Entry 8ETH (electron microscopy, 3.80 A resolution); this record covers chains 1 and O of the 41 polymer chains in the assembly.

== Chain 1 ==
Molecule: 3497-nt RNA strand
From: Schizosaccharomyces pombe
Sequence (3497 nucleotides; each row starts with the number of its first residue; note: 32 numbers in that range are skipped by the numbering (no residue carries them; nothing is unmodelled there); a row labelled like 1219A-1219K holds insertion residues (1219A, then the next letters in order)):
     1 AUUUGACCUC AAAUCAGGUA GGACUACGCG CUGAACUUAA GCAUAUCAAU AAGCGCAGGA
    61 AAAGAAAAUA ACCAUGAUUC CCUCAGUAAC GGCGAGUGAA GCGGGAAAAG CUCAAAUUUG
   121 AAAUCUGGCA ACAUUUCUUU UGUUGUCCGA GUUGUAAUUU CAAGAAGCUG CUUUGAGUGU
   181 AGACGAUCGG UCUAAGUUCC UUGGAACAGG ACGUCAGAGA GGGUGAGAAC CCCGUCUUUG
   241 GUCGAUUGGA UAUGCCAUAU AAAGCGCUUU CGAAGAGUCG AGUUGUUUGG GAAUGCAGCU
   301 CUAAAUGGGU GGUAAAUUUC AUCUAAAGCU AAAUAUUGGC GAGAGACCGA UAGCGAACAA
   361 GUAGAGUGAU CGAAAGAUGA AAAGAACUUU GAAAAGAGAG UUAAAUAGUA CGUGAAAUUG
   421 CUGAAAGGGA AGCAUUGGAA AUCAGUCUUA CCUGGGUGAG AUCAGUAGUC UCUUCGCGAG
   481 ACUAUGCACU CUGAACCUGU GGUAGGUCAG CAUCAGUUUU CGGGGGCGGA AAAAGAAUAA
   541 GGGAAGGUGG CUUUCCGGGU UCUGCCUGGG GAGUGUUUAU AGCCCUUGUU GUAAUACGUC
   601 CACUGGGGAC UGAGGACUGC GGCUUCGUGC CAAGGAUGCU GACAUAAUGG UUUUCAAUGG
   661 CCCGUCUUGA AACACGGACC AAGGAGUCUA GCAUCUAUGC GAGUGUUUGG GUGAUGAAAA
   721 CCCAUCCGCG AAAUGAAAGU GAAUGCAGGU GGGAACGCCC UUGUGGCGUG CACCAUCGAC
   781 CGACCCGGAA GUUUGUCAAU GGAAGGGUUU GAGUAAGAGC AUAGCUGUUG GGACCCGAAA
   841 GAUGGUGAAC UAUGCCUGAA UAGGGUGAAG CCAGAGGAAA CUCUGGUGGA GGCUCGUAGA
   901 GAUUCUGACG UGCAAAUCGA UCUUCAAAUU UGGGUAUAGG GGCGAAAGAC UAAUCGAACC
   961 AUCUAGUAGC UGGUUCCUGC CGAAGUUUCC CUCAGGAUAG CAGAAACUCA GAUCAGUUUU
  1021 AUGAGGUAAA GCGAAUGAUU AGAGGUCUUG GGGAAGGAAU UUCCUCAACC UAUUCUCAAA
  1081 CUUUAAAUAU GUAAGACGCC CUUGUCGCUU AAUUGGACGU GGGCCAUCGA AUGAGAGUUU
  1141 CUAGUGGGCC AUUUUUGGUA AGCAGAACUG GCGAUGCGGG AUGAACCGAA CGUGAGGUUA
  1201 AGGUGCCGGA AUGUACGCU
1219A-1219K CAUCAGACACC
  1224 AGA
  1234 AAAGGUGUUA GUUCAUCUAG ACAGCAGGAC GGUGGCCAUG GAAGUCGGAA UCCGCUAAGG
  1294 AGUGUGUAAC AACUCACCUG CCGAAUGAAC UAGCCCUGAA AAUGGAUGGC GCUUAAGCGU
  1354 ACUACCCAUA CCUCACCGUC UGGGUUAGCU UUGAGAAGCU CAGACGAGUA GGCAGGCGUG
  1414 GAGGUUUGUG ACGAAGCCUU GGGCGUGAGC CUGGGUCGAA CAGCCUCUAG UGCAGAUCUU
  1474 GGUGGAAGUA GCAAAUAUUC AAAUGAGAAC UUUGAAGACU GAAGUGGGGA AAGGUUCCAU
  1534 GUGAACAGCA GUUGGACAUG GGUUAGUCGA UCCUAAGAGA UAGGGAAGCU CCGUAUGAAA
  1594 GUUGCACGAU UUUUCGUGCC UCCUAUCGAA AGGGAAUCCG GUUAAUAUUC CGGAACCAGA
  1654 AGGUGGAAUC AACACGGCAA CGUAAAUGAA GUUGGAGACG UCGGCGGGAG CCCUGGGAAG
  1714 AGUUCUCUUU UCUUUUUAAC AAACCAUUGA ACUACCCUGA AAUCGGUUUA UCCGGAGCUA
  1774 GGGUAUGGUG UUUGGAAGAG UUCAGCGCCU CAUGCUGAAU CCGGUGCGCU CUCGACGGCC
  1834 CUUGAAAAUC CAACGGAAGA AUGGACCUUC GGGUCCUUGU UUUCACAUCU GGUCGUACUC
  1894 AUAACCGCAG CAGGUCUCCA AGGUGAACAG CCUCUAGUUG AUAGAACAAU GUAGAUAAGG
  1954 GAAGUCGGCA AAAUGGAUCC GUAACUUCGG GAUAAGGAUU GGCUCUAAGG GUUGGGUACG
  2014 UUGGGCCUUG GAACCUGAAC GGUUGCUGGA CUGAGCGUGG ACCGAUGUCU UUUCUCGCCU
  2074 UUCGGGGUGA GAAGGGAUGU UGGACCUGCU UGGACCUUGG CGGCCGGGAA GUCCUUGGUC
  2134 GGGCUUUUCU CCUUCUCGGG GAUUAUGCUC UUACUGGCGU ACGUUUAACA ACCAACUUAG
  2194 AACUGGUACG GACAAGGGGA AUCUGACUGU CUAAUUAAAA CAUAGCAUUG CGAUGGCCAG
  2254 AAAGUGGUGU UGACGCAAUG UGAUUUCUGC CCAGUGCUCU GAAUGUCAAA GUGAAGAAAU
  2314 UCAACCAAGC GCGGGUAAAC GGCGGGAGUA ACUAUGACUC UCUUAAGGUA GCCAAAUGCC
  2374 UCGUCAUCUA ACUAGUGACG CGCAUGAAUG GAUUAACGAG AUUCCCACUG UCCCUAUCUA
  2434 CUAUCUAGCG AAACCACAGC CUGGGGAACG GGCCAGGCAA AAUCAGCGGG GAAAGAAGAC
  2494 CCUGUUGAGC UUGACUCUAG UUUGACAUUG UGAAGAGACA UAGAGGGUGU AGGAUAAGUG
  2554 GGAGUAUGUU UCGGCAUACG CCGGUGAAAU ACCACUACCU UUAUCGUUUC UUUACUUAAU
  2614 CAAUGAAGCG GAAUUGGGAU UUAUUUCCCA UAUUCUAGCG UUAAAGUUUC UUCGCGAACU
  2674 GAUCCGCGUU GAUGACAUUG UCAGGUGGGG AGUUUGGCUG GGGCGGCACA UCUGUUAAAA
  2734 GAUAACGCAG GUGUCCUAAG GGGGACUCAU CGAGAACAGA AAUCUCGAGU AGAAUAAAAG
  2794 GGUAAAAGUC CCCUUGAUUU UGAUUUUCAG UGUGAAUACA AACCAUGAAA GUGUGGCCUA
  2854 UCGAUCCUUU GUUCCCUCGA AAUUUGAGGA CAGAGGUGCC AGAAAAGUUA CCACAGGGAU
  2914 AACUGGCUUG UGGCAGCCAA GCGUUCAUAG CGACGUUGCU UUUUGAUUCU UCGAUGUCGG
  2974 CUCUUCCUAU CAUACCGAAG CAGAAUUCGG UAAGCGUUGG AUUGUUCACC CACUAAUAGG
  3034 GAACGUGAGC UGGGUUUAGA CCGUCGUGAG ACAGGUUAGU UUUACCCUAC UGAUGAAGUG
  3094 UCGUCGCAAU GGUAAUUCAA CUUAGUACGA GAGGAACCGU UGAUUCAGAU CAUUGGUAUU
  3154 UGCGGCUGCC UGACAAGGCA AUGCCGCGGA GCUAUCAUCU GCCGGAUAAC GGCUGAACGC
  3214 CUCUAAGCCA GAAUCCGUGC CAGAAAGCGA CG
3245A-3245U AUUUUUUGGUCCGCAUGAUUU
  3246 AU
  3269 AUGUAUAAAA AUAGAGGUAG GACUUGUUCC UACUCUCCUG UAUCGUAGAA GAUGGGCGAU
  3329 GGUUGAUGAA ACGGAAGUGU UUUAUUGACU UGUCCAUGAA AUUCCAUUGA AAUCUUGUGC
  3389 GGAAUCGAAU CCAUUGCAUA CGACUUUAAU GUGGAACGGG GUAUUGUAAG CAGUAGAGUA
  3449 GCCUUGUUGU UACGAUCUGC UGAGAUUAAG CCUUUGUUCC CAAGAUUUG
Unresolved in the structure: 1-2, 33-50, 91-95, 287-294, 313-318, 428-432, 474-476, 552-573, 667-672, 732-747, 761-763, 778-815, 849-957, 986-998, 1022-1129, 1154-1166, 1181-1185, 1219A-1219K, 1234, 1247-1320, 1332-1340, 1486-2439, 2459-2463, 2471-3093, 3122-3125, 3152-3181, 3209-3218, 3238-3239, 3245A-3245U, 3287-3300, 3375-3394, 3436-3470, 3497

== Chain O ==
Molecule: 60S ribosomal protein L16-B
From: Schizosaccharomyces pombe
Reference sequence: O42991 (RL16B_SCHPO); numbering as in UniProt (aligned over 1-197)
Chain sequence (197 residues; numbered 1 to 197; the number before each row is that of its first residue):
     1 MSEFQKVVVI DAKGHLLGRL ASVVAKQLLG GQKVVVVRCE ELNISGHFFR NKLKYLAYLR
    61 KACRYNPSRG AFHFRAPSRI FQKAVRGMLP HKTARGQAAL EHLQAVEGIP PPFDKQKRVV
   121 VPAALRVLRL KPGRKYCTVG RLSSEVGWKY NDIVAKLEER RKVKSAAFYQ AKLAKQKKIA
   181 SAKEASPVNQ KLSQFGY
Unresolved in the structure: 1-2, 61-70
Curated features (UniProtKB/Swiss-Prot):
  - modified residue: Ser193 (Phosphoserine)

== Interface between chain 1 and chain O ==
Pairs across the interface (107; chain 1 residue first):
  A657(1) - Thr93(O)  phosphate contact
  A657(1) - Ala94(O)  hydrogen bond to the phosphate
  A657(1) - Arg95(O)  hydrogen bond to the phosphate
  U658(1) - Thr93(O)  phosphate contact
  G1205(1) - Ser22(O)  hydrogen bond to the sugar
  G1205(1) - Met88(O)  base contact
  C1206(1) - Ser22(O)  hydrogen bond to the sugar
  C1206(1) - Ala25(O)  sugar contact
  C1206(1) - Lys26(O)  phosphate contact
  C1206(1) - Met88(O)  hydrogen bond to the sugar
  C1207(1) - Lys26(O)  salt bridge to the phosphate
  C1207(1) - Leu29(O)  sugar contact
  C1207(1) - Met88(O)  sugar contact
  C1207(1) - Leu89(O)  sugar contact
  C1207(1) - Pro90(O)  sugar contact
  G1208(1) - Arg95(O)  salt bridge to the phosphate
  G1209(1) - Lys26(O)  salt bridge to the phosphate
  U1212(1) - Arg19(O)  base contact
  U1212(1) - Ser22(O)  base contact
  U1212(1) - Ala123(O)  sugar contact
  A1224(1) - Arg50(O)  hydrogen bond to the base
  G1225(1) - Arg50(O)  hydrogen bond to the base
  G1342(1) - Gly87(O)  hydrogen bond to the base
  G1342(1) - Met88(O)  base contact
  C1343(1) - Lys83(O)  phosphate contact
  C1343(1) - Ala84(O)  hydrogen bond to the sugar
  C1343(1) - Gly87(O)  sugar contact
  C1343(1) - Met88(O)  base contact
  G1344(1) - Gly18(O)  hydrogen bond to the phosphate
  G1344(1) - Lys83(O)  salt bridge to the phosphate
  G1344(1) - Ala84(O)  phosphate contact
  G1344(1) - Met88(O)  sugar contact
  C1345(1) - Leu17(O)  phosphate contact
  C1345(1) - Gly18(O)  hydrogen bond to the phosphate
  C1345(1) - Arg19(O)  hydrogen bond to the phosphate
  U1346(1) - Leu16(O)  phosphate contact
  U1346(1) - Arg19(O)  salt bridge to the phosphate
  U1346(1) - Ser45(O)  hydrogen bond to the phosphate
  U1346(1) - Arg129(O)  phosphate contact
  U1346(1) - Arg134(O)  sugar contact
  U1347(1) - Arg129(O)  phosphate contact
  U1347(1) - Leu130(O)  phosphate contact
  U1347(1) - Lys131(O)  hydrogen bond to the base
  U1347(1) - Pro132(O)  base contact
  U1347(1) - Arg134(O)  salt bridge to the phosphate
  A1348(1) - Arg19(O)  sugar contact
  A1349(1) - Gly18(O)  hydrogen bond to the base
  A1349(1) - Arg19(O)  base contact
  G2470(1) - Ala71(O)  hydrogen bond to the sugar
  G2470(1) - Arg86(O)  salt bridge to the phosphate
  G2470(1) - His91(O)  salt bridge to the phosphate
  A3101(1) - Tyr150(O)  sugar contact
  A3102(1) - Tyr150(O)  hydrogen bond to the phosphate
  U3103(1) - His73(O)  sugar contact
  U3103(1) - Phe74(O)  sugar contact
  U3103(1) - Arg75(O)  salt bridge to the phosphate
  G3104(1) - His73(O)  salt bridge to the phosphate
  G3104(1) - Arg75(O)  salt bridge to the phosphate
  G3220(1) - Lys135(O)  phosphate contact
  C3229(1) - Glu145(O)  sugar contact
  G3230(1) - Lys149(O)  phosphate contact
  U3231(1) - Lys149(O)  salt bridge to the phosphate
  A3269(1) - Lys6(O)  hydrogen bond to the phosphate
  U3270(1) - Lys6(O)  salt bridge to the phosphate
  U3272(1) - Lys6(O)  base contact
  A3275(1) - Asp114(O)  base contact
  A3275(1) - Lys115(O)  base contact
  A3275(1) - Gln116(O)  sugar contact
  A3275(1) - Lys117(O)  sugar contact
  A3275(1) - Arg118(O)  hydrogen bond to the sugar
  A3275(1) - Ser165(O)  hydrogen bond to the base
  A3275(1) - Phe168(O)  stacking on the base
  A3275(1) - Lys172(O)  salt bridge to the phosphate
  A3276(1) - Lys162(O)  sugar contact
  A3276(1) - Ser165(O)  sugar contact
  A3276(1) - Ala166(O)  sugar contact
  A3276(1) - Phe168(O)  phosphate contact
  A3276(1) - Tyr169(O)  stacking on the base
  A3276(1) - Lys172(O)  salt bridge to the phosphate
  A3277(1) - Arg38(O)  salt bridge to the phosphate
  A3277(1) - Arg118(O)  salt bridge to the phosphate
  A3277(1) - Lys162(O)  hydrogen bond to the sugar
  A3278(1) - Lys13(O)  hydrogen bond to the phosphate
  A3278(1) - Arg38(O)  salt bridge to the phosphate
  A3279(1) - Lys13(O)  salt bridge to the phosphate
  U3280(1) - Arg126(O)  salt bridge to the phosphate
  U3280(1) - Val127(O)  phosphate contact
  A3281(1) - Pro132(O)  phosphate contact
  U3307(1) - Pro122(O)  base contact
  G3308(1) - Lys117(O)  base contact
  C3312(1) - Lys183(O)  salt bridge to the phosphate
  G3341(1) - Lys164(O)  hydrogen bond to the phosphate
  G3342(1) - Lys164(O)  salt bridge to the phosphate
  A3343(1) - Gly108(O)  base contact
  A3343(1) - Ile109(O)  hydrogen bond to the base
  A3343(1) - Pro111(O)  sugar contact
  A3343(1) - Leu157(O)  phosphate contact
  A3343(1) - Glu158(O)  hydrogen bond to the base
  A3343(1) - Arg160(O)  salt bridge to the phosphate
  A3343(1) - Arg161(O)  base contact
  A3344(1) - Val106(O)  base contact
  A3344(1) - Glu107(O)  base contact
  A3344(1) - Pro110(O)  base contact
  A3344(1) - Pro112(O)  sugar contact
  G3345(1) - Pro111(O)  sugar contact
  U3346(1) - Lys115(O)  salt bridge to the phosphate
  G3347(1) - Lys115(O)  sugar contact
Also at the interface, not in a pair above, chain 1 (52 interface residues in all): A656, G2469, U3274, G3285, U3311
Also at the interface, not in a pair above, chain O (71 interface residues in all): Val23, Ile44, His47, Lys92, Gln170, Tyr197

== In short ==
52 residues of chain 1 face 71 of chain O across their interface, with 25 hydrogen bonds, 24 salt bridges and
2 aromatic stacking contacts. Polar contacts include A1224(1)-Arg50(O), G1225(1)-Arg50(O) and
G1342(1)-Gly87(O).
Chain 1 is a 3497-nt RNA strand and chain O is 60S ribosomal protein L16-B, both from Schizosaccharomyces
pombe; the structure, Ytm1 associated 60S nascent ribosome State 1B, was determined by electron microscopy
(same publication as 8ESQ, 8ESR, 8ETC, 8ETG, 8ETI, 8ETJ and 3 further entries).
